7EO4 - chains B and E of the 5 polymer chains in the assembly; structure by electron microscopy, 2.86 A resolution.

== Chain B ==
Name: Guanine nucleotide-binding protein G(i) subunit alpha-1
Source organism: Homo sapiens
UniProtKB: P63096 (GNAI1_HUMAN); residue numbers follow UniProt; this construct covers 1-354
Amino-acid sequence (354 residues; row label = number of the first residue in the row):
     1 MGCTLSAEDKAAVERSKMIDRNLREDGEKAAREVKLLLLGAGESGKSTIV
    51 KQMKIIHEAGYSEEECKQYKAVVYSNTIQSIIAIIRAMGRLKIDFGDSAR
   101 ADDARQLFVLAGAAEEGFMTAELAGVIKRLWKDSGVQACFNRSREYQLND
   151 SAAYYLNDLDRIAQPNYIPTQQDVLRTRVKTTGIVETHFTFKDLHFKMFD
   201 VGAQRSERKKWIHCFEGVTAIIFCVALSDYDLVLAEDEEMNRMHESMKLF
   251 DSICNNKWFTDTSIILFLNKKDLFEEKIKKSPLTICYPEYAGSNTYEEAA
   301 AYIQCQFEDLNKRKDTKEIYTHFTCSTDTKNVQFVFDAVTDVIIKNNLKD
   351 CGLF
Unresolved in the structure: 1, 45, 56-181, 226-249, 269-319
Construct notes: conflict Ala203 (Gly in P63096), Ser326 (Ala in P63096)
Swiss-Prot annotation at these positions:
  - region: Lys35 to Thr48 (G1 motif), Asp173 to Thr181 (G2 motif), Phe196 to Gly202, Gln204, Arg205 (G3 motif), Ile265 to Asp272 (G4 motif), Thr324, Cys325, Thr327 to Thr329 (G5 motif)
  - binding site (GTP): Glu43 to Thr48, Ser151, Leu175 to Thr181, Asp200 to Gly202, Gln204, Asn269 to Asp272
  - binding site (Mg(2+)): Ser47, Thr181
  - modified residue: Arg178 (ADP-ribosylarginine), Gln204 (Deamidated glutamine), Cys351 (ADP-ribosylcysteine)
  - lipidation: Gly2 (N-myristoyl glycine), Cys3 (S-palmitoyl cysteine)
  - natural variant: Gly40 (G40C: In NEDHISB; G40R: In NEDHISB), Gly45 (G45D: In NEDHISB), Thr48 (T48I: In NEDHISB; T48K: In NEDHISB), Gln52 (Q52P: In NEDHISB), Ser75 (deletion: In NEDHISB; uncertain significance), Gln172 (deletion: In NEDHISB), Asp173 (D173V: In NEDHISB), Glu186 to Phe189 (deletion: In NEDHISB; uncertain significance), Cys224 (C224Y: In NEDHISB), Lys270 (K270N: In NEDHISB; K270R: In NEDHISB), Asp272 (D272G: In NEDHISB), Val332 (V332E: In NEDHISB; uncertain significance)
  - mutagenesis: Gly42 (G42R: Abolishes switch to an activated conformation and dissociation from beta and gamma subunits upon GTP binding. Abolishes interaction with RGS family members), Glu116 (E116L: Enhances interaction (inactive GDP-bound) with RGS14), Gln147 (Q147L: Enhances interaction (inactive GDP-bound) with RGS14), Glu245 (E245L: Enhances interaction (inactive GDP-bound) with RGS14)

== Chain E ==
Name: scFv16
Source organism: Homo sapiens
Notes: antibody fragment or engineered binder
Amino-acid sequence (247 residues; each row starts with the number of its first residue; note: 3 numbers in that range are skipped by the numbering (no residue carries them; nothing is unmodelled there); a row labelled like 120A-120P holds insertion residues (120A, then the next letters in order)):
     2 VQLVESGGGLVQPGGSRKLSCSASGFAFSSFGMHWVRQAPEKGLEWVAYI
    52 SSGSGTIYYADTVKGRFTISRDDPKNTLFLQMTSLRSEDTAMYYCVRSIY
   102 YYGSSPFDFWGQGTTLTVS
120A-120P AGGGGSGGGGSGGGGS
   124 SDIVMTQATSSVPVTPGESVSISCRSSKSLLHSNGNTYLYWFLQRPGQSP
   174 QLLIYRMSNLASGVPDRFSGSGSGTAFTLTISRLEAEDVGVYYCMQHLEY
   224 PLTFGAGTKLEL
Unresolved in the structure: 120A-120P
Disulfides: Cys147-Cys217

== Interface between chain B and chain E ==
Contacting residue pairs (16; chain B residue first):
  Thr4(B) with His155(E)
  Ser6(B) with Tyr161(E)
  Ala7(B) with Leu221(E); Tyr223(E), hydrophobic
  Glu8(B) with Tyr161(E); Tyr163(E), hydrogen bond; Arg179(E); His220(E), salt bridge
  Asp9(B) with Asn157(E), hydrogen bond
  Ala11(B) with Tyr101(E), hydrophobic
  Glu14(B) with Ser52(E); Thr57(E), hydrogen bond
  Arg15(B) with Tyr101(E); Tyr102(E)
  Met18(B) with Ser53(E); Gly54(E)
Other interface residues (no listed pair), chain B (10 interface residues in all): Ala12
Other interface residues (no listed pair), chain E (15 interface residues in all): Ile100

== Overview ==
The interface between chain B and chain E involves 10 residues on one side and 15 on the other; the contacts
include 3 hydrogen bonds and 1 salt bridge. Polar contacts include Glu8(B)-His220(E), Glu8(B)-Tyr163(E) and
Asp9(B)-Asn157(E).
Here chain B is Guanine nucleotide-binding protein G(i) subunit alpha-1 and chain E is scFv16, both from Homo
sapiens. Entry 7EO4 (Cryo-EM of Sphingosine 1-phosphate receptor 1 / Gi complex bound to BAF312) was
determined by electron microscopy (same publication as 7EO2 and 7WF7).
